8HUA - chains A and C of the 3 polymer chains in the assembly; structure by X-ray diffraction, 2.12 A resolution.

Chain A:
Name: Cytochrome c oxidase subunit 1
Organism: Thermus thermophilus
Notes: EC 7.1.1.9
Reference sequence: Q5SJ79 (COX1_THET8); residue numbers follow UniProt; this construct covers 2-562
Sequence (569 residues; each row starts with the number of its first residue; numbers below 1 keep their minus sign (Met-6 is residue -6)):
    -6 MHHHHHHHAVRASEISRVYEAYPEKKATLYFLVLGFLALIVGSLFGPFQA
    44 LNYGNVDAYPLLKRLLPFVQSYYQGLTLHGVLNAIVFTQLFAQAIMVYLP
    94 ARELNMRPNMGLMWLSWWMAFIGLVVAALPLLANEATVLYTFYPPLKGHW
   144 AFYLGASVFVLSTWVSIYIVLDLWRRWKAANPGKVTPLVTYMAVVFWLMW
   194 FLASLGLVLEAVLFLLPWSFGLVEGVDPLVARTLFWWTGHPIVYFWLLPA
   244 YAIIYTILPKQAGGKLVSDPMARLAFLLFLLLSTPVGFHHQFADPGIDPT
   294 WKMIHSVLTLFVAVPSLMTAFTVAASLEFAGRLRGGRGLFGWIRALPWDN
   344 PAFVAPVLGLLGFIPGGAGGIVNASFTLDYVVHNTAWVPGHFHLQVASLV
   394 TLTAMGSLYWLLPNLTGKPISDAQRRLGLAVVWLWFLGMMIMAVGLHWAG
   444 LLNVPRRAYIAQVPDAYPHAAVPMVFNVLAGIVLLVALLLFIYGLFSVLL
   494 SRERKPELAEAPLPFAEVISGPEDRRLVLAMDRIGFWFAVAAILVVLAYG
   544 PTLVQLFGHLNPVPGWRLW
Not modelled in the structure: -6 to 8
Construct notes: initiating methionine (-6); expression tag (-5 to 1)
Bound ions: heme Fe: His72, His386; Cu ion: His233, His282, His283; heme-as Fe near His384 (its only coordinating residue here)
Residues lining bound ligands:
  - heme-as (HAS): Tyr133, Trp229, Val236, Tyr237, Trp239, Leu240, Tyr244, His282, His283, Thr302, Ala306, Ser309, Leu310, Ala313, Val316, Ala317, Leu320, Trp335, Trp341, Val350, Leu353, Leu354, Phe356, Ile357, Gly360, Gly363, Ile364, Asn366, Ala367, Asp372, His376, Asn377, Val381, His384, Phe385, Gln388, Val389, Val393, Arg449
  - heme (HEM): Leu32, Ser36, Gly39, Pro40, Gln42, Ala43, Tyr46, Tyr65, Leu69, His72, Gly73, Asn76, Ala77, Phe80, Thr81, Leu132, Tyr133, Pro382, Phe385, His386, Val389, Ala390, Thr394, Trp428, Met432, Met435, Arg449, Arg450, Ala451, Leu477
Swiss-Prot annotation at these positions:
  - binding site (Fe(II)-heme a): His72, His386
  - binding site (Cu cation): His233, Tyr237, His282, His283
  - binding site (heme a3): His384
  - cross-link: His233 to Tyr237 (1'-histidyl-3'-tyrosine (His-Tyr))

Chain C:
Name: Cytochrome c oxidase polypeptide 2A
Organism: Thermus thermophilus HB8
Notes: EC 7.1.1.9
Reference sequence: P82543 (COXA_THET8); numbering as in UniProt (aligned over 1-34)
Sequence (34 residues; row label = number of the first residue in the row):
     1 MEEKPKGALAVILVLTLTILVFWLGVYAVFFARG
Not modelled in the structure: 1-3
Swiss-Prot annotation at these positions:
  - modified residue: Met1 (N-formylmethionine)

How chain A and chain C interact:
Contacting residue pairs - 35 pairs, chain A then chain C:
  Leu310(A) with Leu15(C), hydrophobic
  Ala313(A) with Leu15(C), hydrophobic
  Phe314(A) with Leu9(C), hydrophobic; Ile12(C), hydrophobic
  Ala317(A) with Ala8(C), hydrophobic
  Ala318(A) with Ala8(C)
  Glu321(A) with Pro5(C); Lys6(C), hydrogen bond (side chain-backbone); Gly7(C), hydrogen bond (side chain-backbone); Ala8(C), hydrogen bond (side chain-backbone)
  Leu332(A) with Lys6(C)
  Trp335(A) with Gly7(C)
  Ile357(A) with Leu15(C), hydrophobic; Thr18(C)
  Pro358(A) with Thr18(C); Phe22(C)
  Ala361(A) with Thr18(C); Ile19(C), hydrophobic; Phe22(C), hydrophobic
  Gly362(A) with Phe22(C)
  Ile364(A) with Ile19(C), hydrophobic; Trp23(C)
  Val365(A) with Phe22(C); Trp23(C), hydrophobic; Val26(C), hydrophobic
  Ser368(A) with Trp23(C), hydrogen bond
  Thr370(A) with Phe30(C)
  Leu371(A) with Trp23(C); Tyr27(C), hydrophobic
  Val374(A) with Val29(C), hydrophobic; Phe30(C), hydrophobic; Arg33(C)
  Trp380(A) with Phe22(C), hydrophobic
  Leu444(A) with Arg33(C), hydrogen bond (backbone-side chain)
  Asn446(A) with Arg33(C)
Also at the interface, not in a pair above, chain A (24 interface residues in all): Arg325, Gly331, His440
Also at the interface, not in a pair above, chain C (17 interface residues in all): Val11

In short:
Chain A and chain C form an interface of 24 and 17 residues respectively, with 5 hydrogen bonds. Polar pairs
include Glu321(A)-Lys6(C), Glu321(A)-Gly7(C) and Glu321(A)-Ala8(C). Bound to chain A: heme and heme-as.
Chain A is Cytochrome c oxidase subunit 1 (Thermus thermophilus) and chain C is Cytochrome c oxidase
polypeptide 2A (Thermus thermophilus HB8); the structure, Serial synchrotron crystallography structure of
ba3-type cytochrome c oxidase from Thermus thermophilus using a goniometer compatible ..., was determined by
X-ray diffraction.
